PDB entry 1OTF | X-ray diffraction, 1.90 A resolution | chains B and F of the 6 polymer chains in the assembly

== Chain B (and F) ==
Molecule: 4-oxalocrotonate tautomerase
Organism: Pseudomonas sp
Notes: EC 5.3.2.-; chain F of this document is another copy of the same molecule, construct and numbering; everything in this record applies to it too
UniProt: P49172 (4OT_PSEUF); residues 2-63 here correspond to UniProt positions 1-62 (UniProt number = residue number - 1)
Sequence (62 residues; row label = number of the first residue in the row):
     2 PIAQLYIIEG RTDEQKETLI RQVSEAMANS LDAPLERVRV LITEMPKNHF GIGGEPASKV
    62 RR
Not modelled in the structure: 61-63

== Interface between chain B and chain F ==
Residue-residue contacts - 27 pairs, chain B then chain F:
  Gln5(B) - Tyr7(F)
  Asp14(B) - Asn49(F)
  Lys17(B) - His50(F)
  Glu18(B) - Pro57(F)
  Ile21(B) - Asn49(F)
  Ile21(B) - Gly52(F)
  Ile21(B) - Gly55(F)
  Arg22(B) - Gly55(F)
  Arg22(B) - Glu56(F)  salt bridge
  Ser25(B) - Gly55(F)
  Leu36(B) - Gly54(F)
  Glu37(B) - Gly54(F)
  Val39(B) - Gly52(F)
  Val39(B) - Ile53(F)
  Val39(B) - Gly54(F)  hydrogen bond (backbone-backbone)
  Arg40(B) - Phe51(F)
  Arg40(B) - Gly52(F)
  Arg40(B) - Ile53(F)
  Arg40(B) - Gly54(F)
  Val41(B) - His50(F)
  Val41(B) - Phe51(F)
  Val41(B) - Gly52(F)  hydrogen bond (backbone-backbone)
  Leu42(B) - Tyr7(F)  hydrophobic
  Leu42(B) - His50(F)
  Leu42(B) - Phe51(F)  hydrophobic
  Ile43(B) - His50(F)  hydrogen bond (backbone-backbone)
  Glu45(B) - His50(F)
Other interface residues (no listed pair), chain F (11 interface residues in all): Met46

== Overview ==
The interface between chain B and chain F involves 15 residues on one side and 11 on the other, with 3
hydrogen bonds and 1 salt bridge. Polar pairs include Arg22(B)-Glu56(F), Val39(B)-Gly54(F) and
Val41(B)-Gly52(F).
Chain B and chain F are both 4-oxalocrotonate tautomerase (Pseudomonas sp); the structure, 4-oxalocrotonate
tautomerase-triclinic crystal form, was determined by X-ray diffraction, deposited together with 1OTG.
